4RS5 - chains K and C of the 15 polymer chains in the assembly; structure by X-ray diffraction, 3.81 A resolution.

[Chain K]
Name: Capsid protein VP3
Organism: Enterovirus A71
UniProtKB: F6KTB0 (F6KTB0_9ENTO); residues 1-242 here correspond to UniProt positions 324-565 (UniProt number = residue number + 323)
Amino-acid sequence (242 residues; row label = number of the first residue in the row):
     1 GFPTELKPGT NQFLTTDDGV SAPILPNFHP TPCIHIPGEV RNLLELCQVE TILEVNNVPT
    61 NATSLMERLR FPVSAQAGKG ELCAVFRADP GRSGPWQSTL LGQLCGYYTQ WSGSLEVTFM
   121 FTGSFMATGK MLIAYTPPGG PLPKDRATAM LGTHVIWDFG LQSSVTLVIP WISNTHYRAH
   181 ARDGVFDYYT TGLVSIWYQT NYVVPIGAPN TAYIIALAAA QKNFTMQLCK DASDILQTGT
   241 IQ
Disordered / not traced: 175-189, 239-242
Differences from the reference sequence: engineered mutation Gln227 (Lys550 in F6KTB0)

[Chain C]
Name: Capsid protein VP0
Organism: Enterovirus A71
UniProtKB: F6KTB0 (F6KTB0_9ENTO); residues -68 to 254 here correspond to UniProt positions 1-323 (UniProt number = residue number + 69)
Amino-acid sequence (323 residues; numbered -68 to 254; the number before each row is that of its first residue; numbers below 1 keep their minus sign (Met-68 is residue -68)):
   -68 MGSQVSTQRS GSHENSNSAT EGSTINYTTI NYYKDSYAAT AGKQSLKQDP DKFANPVKDI
    -8 FTEMAAPLKS PSAEACGYSD RVAQLTIGNS TITTQEAANI IVGYGEWPSY CSDSDATAVD
    52 KPTRPDVSVN RFYTLDTKLW EKSSKGWYWK FPDVLTETGV FGQNAQFHYL YRSGFCIHVQ
   112 CNASKFHQGA LLVAVLPEYV IGTVAGGTGT EDSHPPYKQT QPGADGFELQ HPYVLDAGIP
   172 ISQLTVCPHQ WINLRTNNCA TIIVPYINAL PFDSALNHCN FGLLVVPISP LDYDQGATPV
   232 IPITITLAPM CSEFAGLRQA VTQ
Disordered / not traced: -68 to 10, 48-53, 253-254

[Chain K / chain C interface]
Contacting residue pairs (11; chain K residue first):
  Thr136(K) - Gln250(C)  hydrogen bond
  Pro137(K) - Tyr100(C)  hydrophobic
  Pro137(K) - Leu248(C)
  Gly139(K) - Arg249(C)  hydrogen bond (backbone-side chain)
  Gly140(K) - Arg249(C)
  Pro143(K) - Gln250(C)
  Thr148(K) - Gln250(C)
  Thr148(K) - Ala251(C)
  Leu151(K) - Ala251(C)  hydrophobic
  Gly152(K) - Gln250(C)  hydrogen bond (backbone-side chain)
  Trp171(K) - Asp46(C)
Other interface residues (no listed pair), chain K (11 interface residues in all): Pro138, Ala149
Other interface residues (no listed pair), chain C (7 interface residues in all): Ser45

[Overview]
11 residues of chain K face 7 of chain C across their interface; the contacts include 3 hydrogen bonds. Polar
pairs include Thr136(K)-Gln250(C), Gly139(K)-Arg249(C) and Gly152(K)-Gln250(C).
Chain K is Capsid protein VP3 and chain C is Capsid protein VP0, both from Enterovirus A71; the structure,
Crystal structure of an uncoating intermediate of a EV71 recombinant virus, was determined by X-ray
diffraction, deposited together with 4RQP and 4RR3.
